PDB entry 2FSL | X-ray diffraction, 1.70 A resolution | chain X

[Chain X]
Molecule: Mitogen-activated protein kinase 14
Organism: Homo sapiens
Notes: EC 2.7.1.37
Reference sequence: Q16539 (MK14_HUMAN); residues 2-360 here correspond to UniProt positions 1-359 (UniProt number = residue number - 1)
Sequence (367 residues; each row starts with the number of its first residue; numbers below 1 keep their minus sign (Met-6 is residue -6)):
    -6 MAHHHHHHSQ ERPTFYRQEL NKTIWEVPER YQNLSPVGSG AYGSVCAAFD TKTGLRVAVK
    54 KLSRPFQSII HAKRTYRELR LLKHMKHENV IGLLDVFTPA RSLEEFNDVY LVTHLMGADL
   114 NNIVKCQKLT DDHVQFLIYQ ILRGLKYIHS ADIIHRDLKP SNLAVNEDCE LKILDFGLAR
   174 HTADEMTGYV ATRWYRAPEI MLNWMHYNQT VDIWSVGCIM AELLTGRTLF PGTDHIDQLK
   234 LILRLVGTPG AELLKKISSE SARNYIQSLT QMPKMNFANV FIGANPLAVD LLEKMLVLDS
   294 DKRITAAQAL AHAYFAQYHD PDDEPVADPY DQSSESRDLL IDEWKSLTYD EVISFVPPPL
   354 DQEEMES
Unresolved in the structure: -6 to 3, 35, 116-119, 169-182, 355-360
Sequence notes: expression tag (-6 to 1); engineered mutation Ala176 (Asp175 in Q16539), Ser327 (Phe326 in Q16539)
Swiss-Prot annotation at these positions:
  - binding site (ATP): Lys54
  - modified residue: Lys54 (N6-acetyllysine)

[Summary]
From UniProt: ATP-binding residue Lys54.
Chain X is Mitogen-activated protein kinase 14 (Homo sapiens); the structure, mitogen activated protein kinase
p38alpha (D176A+F327S) activating mutant form-A, was determined by X-ray diffraction (same publication as
2FSM, 2FSO and 2FST).
